Entry 6TMV (electron microscopy, 3.45 A resolution); this record covers chains F and G of the 14 polymer chains in the assembly.

# Chain F (and G)
Protein: Putative GroEL-like chaperonine protein
Organism: Pseudomonas phage EL
Notes: chain G of this document is another copy of the same molecule, construct and numbering; everything in this record applies to it too
UniProtKB: Q2Z0T5 (Q2Z0T5_9CAUD); residue numbers follow UniProt; this construct covers 1-558
Chain sequence (558 residues; row label = number of the first residue in the row):
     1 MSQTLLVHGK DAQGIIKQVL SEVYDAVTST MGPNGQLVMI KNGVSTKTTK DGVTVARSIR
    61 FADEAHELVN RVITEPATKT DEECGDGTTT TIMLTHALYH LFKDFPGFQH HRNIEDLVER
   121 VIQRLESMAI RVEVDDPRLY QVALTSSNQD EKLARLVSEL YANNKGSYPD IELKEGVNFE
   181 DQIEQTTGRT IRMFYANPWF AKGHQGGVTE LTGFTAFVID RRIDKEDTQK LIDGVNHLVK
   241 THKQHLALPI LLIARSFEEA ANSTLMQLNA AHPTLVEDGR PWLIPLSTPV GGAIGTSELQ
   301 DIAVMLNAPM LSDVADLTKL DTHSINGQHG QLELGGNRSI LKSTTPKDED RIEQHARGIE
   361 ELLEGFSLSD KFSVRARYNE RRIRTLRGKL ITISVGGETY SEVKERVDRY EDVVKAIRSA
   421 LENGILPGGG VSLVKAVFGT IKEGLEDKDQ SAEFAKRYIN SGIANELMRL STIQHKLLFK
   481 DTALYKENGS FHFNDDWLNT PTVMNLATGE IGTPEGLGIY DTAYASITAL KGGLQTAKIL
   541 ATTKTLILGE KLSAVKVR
Disordered / not traced: 1-3, 290-294, 550-558
What the authors report for this chain:
  - self-association interface (contacts with another copy of this molecule); pairs are residue here / residue on that copy: Lys486-Lys486

# Interface between chain F and chain G
Contacting residue pairs (35):
  Thr4(F) with Arg60(G)
  Leu6(F) with Ile59(G), hydrophobic
  Leu68(F) with Met39(G); Lys41(G); Thr46(G), hydrogen bond (backbone-side chain)
  Arg71(F) with Lys41(G); Val44(G); Ser45(G), hydrogen bond (side chain-backbone); Thr46(G)
  Val72(F) with Thr46(G)
  Phe108(F) with Pro33(G); Asn34(G); Asp481(G)
  Ser373(F) with Glu398(G), hydrogen bond
  Arg375(F) with Phe179(G)
  Ile539(F) with Leu37(G), hydrophobic; Thr48(G)
  Thr542(F) with Gly35(G); Gln36(G); Leu37(G), hydrogen bond (backbone-backbone)
  Thr543(F) with Leu37(G); Met39(G)
  Lys544(F) with Gln36(G), hydrogen bond; Leu37(G), hydrogen bond (backbone-backbone)
  Thr545(F) with Leu37(G); Val38(G); Met39(G), hydrogen bond (backbone-backbone)
  Leu546(F) with Met39(G)
  Ile547(F) with Val38(G), hydrophobic; Met39(G), hydrogen bond (backbone-backbone); Ile40(G), hydrophobic; Lys41(G), hydrogen bond (backbone-backbone); Ser58(G)
  Leu548(F) with Lys41(G)
  Gly549(F) with Lys41(G)
Other interface residues (no listed pair), chain F (22 interface residues in all): His8, Glu64, Val69, Gly107, Val374
Other interface residues (no listed pair), chain G (25 interface residues in all): Asp25, Ser29, Gly43, Val55, Phe61, Ala62

# Summary
22 residues of chain F face 25 of chain G across their interface, with 9 hydrogen bonds. Polar contacts
include Leu68(F)-Thr46(G), Arg71(F)-Ser45(G) and Ser373(F)-Glu398(G). The paper reports a self-association
interface involving Lys486(F).
Both chains are Putative GroEL-like chaperonine protein (Pseudomonas phage EL). Entry 6TMV (Structure of the
chaperonin gp146 from the bacteriophage EL (Pseudomonas aeruginosa) in the apo state) was determined by
electron microscopy together with 6TMT, 6TMU, 6TMW and 6TMX from the same study.
